PDB entry 5DZN | X-ray diffraction, 2.30 A resolution | chains A and E of the 8 polymer chains in the assembly

== Chain A (and E) ==
Protein: T-cell immunoglobulin and mucin domain-containing protein 4
Source organism: Homo sapiens
Notes: chain E of this document is another copy of the same molecule, construct and numbering; everything in this record applies to it too
Reference sequence: Q96H15 (TIMD4_HUMAN); residues 0-112 here correspond to UniProt positions 22-134 (UniProt number = residue number + 22)
Sequence (114 residues; row label = number of the first residue in the row; numbers below 1 keep their minus sign (Met-1 is residue -1)):
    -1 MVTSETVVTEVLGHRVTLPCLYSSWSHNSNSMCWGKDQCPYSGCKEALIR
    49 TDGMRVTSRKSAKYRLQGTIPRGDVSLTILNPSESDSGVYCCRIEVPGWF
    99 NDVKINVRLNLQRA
Construct notes: initiating methionine (-1)
Disulfide bonds: Cys18-Cys90, Cys31-Cys42, Cys37-Cys89

== Interface between chain A and chain E ==
Contacting residue pairs (23; chain A residue first):
  Met-1(A) - Val5(E)
  Met-1(A) - Val6(E)
  Met-1(A) - Thr7(E)  hydrogen bond (backbone-backbone)
  Met-1(A) - Glu8(E)
  Val0(A) - Val5(E)
  Thr1(A) - Thr4(E)
  Thr1(A) - Val5(E)  hydrogen bond (backbone-backbone)
  Ser2(A) - Glu3(E)
  Glu3(A) - Ser2(E)
  Glu3(A) - Glu3(E)  hydrogen bond (backbone-backbone)
  Glu3(A) - Val5(E)
  Glu3(A) - Arg106(E)  salt bridge
  Thr4(A) - Thr1(E)
  Val5(A) - Met-1(E)
  Val5(A) - Val0(E)
  Val5(A) - Thr1(E)  hydrogen bond (backbone-backbone)
  Val5(A) - Glu3(E)
  Val6(A) - Met-1(E)
  Thr7(A) - Met-1(E)  hydrogen bond (backbone-backbone)
  Glu8(A) - Met-1(E)
  Val87(A) - Arg106(E)
  Arg106(A) - Glu3(E)  salt bridge
  Arg106(A) - Val87(E)

== Overview ==
Chain A and chain E each contribute 12 residues to their interface; the contacts include 5 hydrogen bonds and
2 salt bridges. Polar contacts include Glu3(A)-Arg106(E), Met-1(A)-Thr7(E) and Thr1(A)-Val5(E).
Both chains are T-cell immunoglobulin and mucin domain-containing protein 4 (Homo sapiens). Entry 5DZN (human
T-cell immunoglobulin and mucin domain protein 4) was determined by X-ray diffraction, deposited together with
5DZO.
